5FXF - chains A and B; structure by X-ray diffraction, 1.90 A resolution.

== Chain A (and B) ==
Molecule: Eugenol oxidase
From: Rhodococcus jostii RHA1
Notes: EC 1.1.3.38; chain B of this document is another copy of the same molecule, construct and numbering; everything in this record applies to it too
UniProtKB: Q0SBK1 (Q0SBK1_RHOJR); residues 1-526 here = UniProt positions 1-526
Chain sequence (526 residues; row label = number of the first residue in the row):
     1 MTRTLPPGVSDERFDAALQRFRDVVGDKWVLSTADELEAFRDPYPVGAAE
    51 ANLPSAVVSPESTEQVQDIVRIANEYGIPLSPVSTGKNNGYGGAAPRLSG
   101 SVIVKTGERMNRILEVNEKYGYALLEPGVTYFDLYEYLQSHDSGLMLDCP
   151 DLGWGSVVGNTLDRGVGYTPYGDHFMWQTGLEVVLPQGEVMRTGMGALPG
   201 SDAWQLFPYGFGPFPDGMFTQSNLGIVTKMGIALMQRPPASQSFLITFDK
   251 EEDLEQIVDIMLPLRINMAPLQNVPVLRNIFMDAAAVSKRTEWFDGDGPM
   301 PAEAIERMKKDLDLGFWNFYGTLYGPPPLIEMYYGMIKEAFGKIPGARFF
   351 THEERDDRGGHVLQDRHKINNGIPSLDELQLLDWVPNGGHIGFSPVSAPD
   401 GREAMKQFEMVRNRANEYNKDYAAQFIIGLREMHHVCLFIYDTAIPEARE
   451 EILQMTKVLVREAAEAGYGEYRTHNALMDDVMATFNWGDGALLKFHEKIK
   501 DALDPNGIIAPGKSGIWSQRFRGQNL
Not modelled in the structure: 1
Covalent attachments: flavin-adenine dinucleotide (FAD) linked to H390
Small-molecule neighbours:
  - benzoic acid (BEZ): Y91, D151, V166, Y168, S394, Q425, I427, V436, L438, Y471, R472
  - FAD (flavin-adenine dinucleotide): Y44, P82, V83, S84, T85, G86, K87, N88, N89, Y91, G93, T106, P127, P150, D151, L152, G155, S156, G159, N160, L162, D163, G165, V166, Y168, G225, I226, V227, E378, L381, L438, Y471, R472, K513
What the authors report for this chain:
  - specificity-determining residues: G392
  - catalytic residues: Y91, Y471, R472 (proposed by the authors, not directly observed)

== How chain A and chain B interact ==
Pairs across the interface (163):
  K119(A) - L262(B)
  K119(A) - I266(B)
  K119(A) - D400(B)  salt bridge
  Y120(A) - L262(B)  hydrophobic
  Y120(A) - I266(B)
  Y120(A) - P399(B)  hydrophobic
  Y120(A) - D400(B)
  Y120(A) - R431(B)  hydrogen bond (backbone-side chain)
  G121(A) - R431(B)  hydrogen bond (backbone-side chain)
  R164(A) - Y209(B)
  R164(A) - G210(B)  hydrogen bond (side chain-backbone)
  R164(A) - F211(B)
  R164(A) - G212(B)  hydrogen bond (side chain-backbone)
  R164(A) - F214(B)
  Y171(A) - R431(B)  hydrogen bond
  D173(A) - Y209(B)  hydrogen bond
  F175(A) - Y209(B)  hydrophobic
  F175(A) - F214(B)  hydrophobic
  M176(A) - M176(B)  hydrophobic
  M176(A) - Y209(B)
  W177(A) - R431(B)
  V190(A) - W487(B)
  V190(A) - A491(B)
  M191(A) - A491(B)
  M191(A) - L492(B)  hydrophobic
  M191(A) - F495(B)  hydrophobic
  R192(A) - W487(B)
  G194(A) - F485(B)
  G196(A) - W487(B)
  A197(A) - F485(B)
  A197(A) - N486(B)  hydrogen bond (backbone-backbone)
  A197(A) - W487(B)  hydrogen bond (backbone-backbone)
  A197(A) - L492(B)  hydrophobic
  L198(A) - G467(B)
  L198(A) - Y468(B)
  L198(A) - G469(B)
  L198(A) - T484(B)
  L198(A) - F485(B)  hydrophobic
  P199(A) - T484(B)
  P199(A) - N486(B)
  P199(A) - W487(B)
  S201(A) - G467(B)
  L206(A) - A398(B)  hydrophobic
  L206(A) - R431(B)
  L206(A) - E432(B)
  F207(A) - V396(B)  hydrophobic
  F207(A) - E432(B)
  F207(A) - H434(B)
  F207(A) - Y471(B)  hydrophobic
  Y209(A) - R164(B)
  Y209(A) - D173(B)  hydrogen bond
  Y209(A) - F175(B)  hydrophobic
  Y209(A) - M176(B)
  G210(A) - R164(B)  hydrogen bond (backbone-side chain)
  G210(A) - Y471(B)
  F211(A) - R164(B)
  F211(A) - Q221(B)
  F211(A) - E470(B)
  F211(A) - T473(B)
  F211(A) - V481(B)  hydrophobic
  F211(A) - M482(B)  hydrophobic
  F211(A) - F485(B)  hydrophobic
  F211(A) - S514(B)
  G212(A) - R164(B)  hydrogen bond (backbone-side chain)
  G212(A) - T220(B)
  G212(A) - Q221(B)  hydrogen bond (backbone-side chain)
  G212(A) - S514(B)
  P213(A) - G217(B)
  P213(A) - M218(B)
  P213(A) - T220(B)
  P213(A) - Q221(B)
  P213(A) - H496(B)
  P213(A) - I516(B)
  F214(A) - R164(B)
  F214(A) - F175(B)  hydrophobic
  F214(A) - G217(B)  hydrogen bond (backbone-backbone)
  F214(A) - M218(B)  hydrogen bond (backbone-backbone)
  P215(A) - M218(B)  hydrophobic
  P215(A) - F495(B)  hydrophobic
  G217(A) - P213(B)
  G217(A) - F214(B)  hydrogen bond (backbone-backbone)
  M218(A) - P213(B)
  M218(A) - F214(B)  hydrogen bond (backbone-backbone)
  M218(A) - P215(B)  hydrophobic
  M218(A) - M218(B)  hydrophobic
  F219(A) - F495(B)  hydrophobic
  T220(A) - G212(B)
  T220(A) - P213(B)
  Q221(A) - F211(B)
  Q221(A) - G212(B)  hydrogen bond (side chain-backbone)
  Q221(A) - P213(B)
  A233(A) - R431(B)
  L234(A) - R431(B)  hydrogen bond (backbone-side chain)
  Q236(A) - I266(B)
  Q236(A) - N267(B)  hydrogen bond
  L262(A) - K119(B)
  L262(A) - Y120(B)  hydrophobic
  I266(A) - K119(B)
  I266(A) - Y120(B)
  I266(A) - Q236(B)
  N267(A) - Q236(B)  hydrogen bond
  V396(A) - F207(B)  hydrophobic
  A398(A) - Y120(B)
  A398(A) - L206(B)  hydrophobic
  P399(A) - Y120(B)
  D400(A) - K119(B)  salt bridge
  D400(A) - Y120(B)
  L430(A) - W177(B)  hydrophobic
  R431(A) - Y120(B)  hydrogen bond (side chain-backbone)
  R431(A) - G121(B)  hydrogen bond (side chain-backbone)
  R431(A) - Y171(B)  hydrogen bond
  R431(A) - W177(B)
  R431(A) - L206(B)
  R431(A) - A233(B)
  R431(A) - L234(B)  hydrogen bond (side chain-backbone)
  E432(A) - L206(B)
  E432(A) - F207(B)
  H434(A) - F207(B)
  G467(A) - L198(B)
  G467(A) - S201(B)
  Y468(A) - L198(B)
  G469(A) - M195(B)
  G469(A) - L198(B)
  E470(A) - F211(B)
  Y471(A) - F207(B)  hydrophobic
  Y471(A) - G210(B)
  T473(A) - F211(B)
  V481(A) - F211(B)  hydrophobic
  M482(A) - F211(B)  hydrophobic
  T484(A) - L198(B)
  T484(A) - P199(B)
  F485(A) - G194(B)
  F485(A) - M195(B)  hydrophobic
  F485(A) - A197(B)
  F485(A) - L198(B)  hydrophobic
  F485(A) - F211(B)  hydrophobic
  N486(A) - A197(B)  hydrogen bond (backbone-backbone)
  N486(A) - P199(B)
  W487(A) - E182(B)
  W487(A) - V190(B)  hydrophobic
  W487(A) - M191(B)  hydrophobic
  W487(A) - R192(B)
  W487(A) - G196(B)
  W487(A) - A197(B)  hydrogen bond (backbone-backbone)
  W487(A) - P199(B)
  A491(A) - V190(B)
  L492(A) - M191(B)  hydrophobic
  L492(A) - A197(B)  hydrophobic
  F495(A) - L185(B)  hydrophobic
  F495(A) - M191(B)  hydrophobic
  F495(A) - P215(B)  hydrophobic
  F495(A) - F219(B)  hydrophobic
  F495(A) - L503(B)  hydrophobic
  H496(A) - P213(B)
  K498(A) - E189(B)  salt bridge
  K498(A) - A502(B)
  K498(A) - L503(B)
  A502(A) - K498(B)
  A502(A) - A502(B)  hydrophobic
  L503(A) - F495(B)  hydrophobic
  S514(A) - F211(B)
  S514(A) - G212(B)
  I516(A) - P213(B)
Also at the interface, not in a pair above, chain A (81 interface residues in all): E182, L185, M195, G200, A203, Q205, S222, M235, D259, E403, A464, R472, M478, I499
Also at the interface, not in a pair above, chain B (81 interface residues in all): Q187, G200, D202, Q205, S222, M235, L430, A464, R472, M478, I499

== Summary ==
The chain A/chain B interface involves 81 residues from each chain, with 26 hydrogen bonds and 3 salt bridges.
Polar pairs include K119(A)-D400(B), K498(A)-E189(B) and Y120(A)-R431(B). Chain A binds benzoic acid.
Flavin-adenine dinucleotide is covalently linked to H390(A). The paper reports catalytic residues Y91(A),
Y471(A) and R472(A); the specificity determinant G392(A).
Both chains are Eugenol oxidase (Rhodococcus jostii RHA1). Entry 5FXF (Crystal structure of eugenol oxidase in
complex with benzoate) was determined by X-ray diffraction together with 5FXD, 5FXE and 5FXP from the same
study.
